PDB entry 8HH8 | electron microscopy, 2.80 A resolution | chains A and D of the 7 polymer chains in the assembly

== Chain A ==
Name: ATP synthase subunit alpha
From: Bacillus sp. PS3
Notes: EC 7.1.2.2
UniProt: A0A0M3VGF9 (A0A0M3VGF9_BACP3); numbering as in UniProt (aligned over 2-502)
Chain sequence (501 residues; numbered 2 to 502; the number before each row is that of its first residue):
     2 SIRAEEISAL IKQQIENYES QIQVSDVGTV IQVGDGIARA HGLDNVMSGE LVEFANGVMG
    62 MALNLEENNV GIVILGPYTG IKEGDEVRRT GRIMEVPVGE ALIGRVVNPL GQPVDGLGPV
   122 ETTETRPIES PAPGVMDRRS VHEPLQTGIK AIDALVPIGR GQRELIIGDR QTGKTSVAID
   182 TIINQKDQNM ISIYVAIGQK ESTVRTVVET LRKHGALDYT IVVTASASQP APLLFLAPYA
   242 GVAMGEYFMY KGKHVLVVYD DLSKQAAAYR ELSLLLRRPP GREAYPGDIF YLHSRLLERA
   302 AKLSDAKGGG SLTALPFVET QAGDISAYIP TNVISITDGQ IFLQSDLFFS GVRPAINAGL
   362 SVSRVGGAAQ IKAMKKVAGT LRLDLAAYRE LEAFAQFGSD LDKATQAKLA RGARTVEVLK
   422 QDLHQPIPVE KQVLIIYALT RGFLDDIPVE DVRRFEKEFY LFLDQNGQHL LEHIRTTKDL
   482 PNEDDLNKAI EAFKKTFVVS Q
Unresolved in the structure: 2-23, 502
Construct notes: conflict Pro132 (Arg in A0A0M3VGF9), Ser193 (Cys in A0A0M3VGF9), Phe463 (Trp in A0A0M3VGF9)
Bound ions: Mg2+: Thr176 (together with ATP)
Residues lining bound ligands: ATP (adenosine-5'-triphosphate): Asp170, Arg171, Gln172, Thr173, Gly174, Lys175, Thr176, Ser177, Glu320, Phe349, Arg354, Pro355, Gln422, Asp423, Leu424

== Chain D ==
Name: ATP synthase subunit beta
From: Bacillus sp. PS3
Notes: EC 7.1.2.2
UniProt: A0A0M4U1P9 (A0A0M4U1P9_BACP3); residue numbers follow UniProt; this construct covers 1-473
Chain sequence (484 residues; each row starts with the number of its first residue; numbers below 1 keep their minus sign (Met-10 is residue -10)):
   -10 MHHHHHHHHH HMTRGRVIQV MGPVVDVKFE NGHLPAIYNA LKIQHKARNE NEVDIDLTLE
    50 VALHLGDDTV RTIAMASTDG LIRGMEVIDT GAPISVPVGE VTLGRVFNVL GEPIDLEGDI
   110 PADARRDPIH RPAPKFEELA TEVEILETGI KVVDLLAPYI KGGKIGLFGG AGVGKTVLIQ
   170 ELIHNIAQEH GGISVFAGVG ERTREGNDLY HEMKDSGVIS KTAMVFGQMN EPPGARMRVA
   230 LTGLTMAEYF RDEQGQDVLL FIDNIFRFTQ AGSEVSALLG RMPSAVGYQP TLATEMGQLQ
   290 ERITSTAKGS ITSIQAIYVP ADDYTDPAPA TTFSHLDATT NLERKLAEMG IYPAVDPLAS
   350 TSRALAPEIV GEEHYQVARK VQQTLQRYKE LQDIIAILGM DELSDEDKLV VHRARRIQFF
   410 LSQNFHVAEQ FTGQPGSYVP VKETVRGFKE ILEGKYDHLP EDAFRLVGRI EEVVEKAKAM
   470 GVEV
Unresolved in the structure: -10 to 0, 472-473
Construct notes: initiating methionine (-10); expression tag (-9 to 0)
Bound ions: Mg2+: Thr165 (together with ADP, phosphate ion)
Residues lining bound ligands: ADP (adenosine-5'-diphosphate): Gly159, Ala160, Gly161, Val162, Gly163, Lys164, Thr165, Val166, Tyr341, Phe414, Ala417, Phe420, Thr421

== Chain A / chain D interface ==
Contacting residue pairs - 69 pairs, chain A then chain D:
  Ile32(A) with Gly55(D)
  Gln33(A) with His53(D); Leu54(D), hydrogen bond (side chain-backbone)
  Val34(A) with Ile26(D), hydrophobic; Leu52(D); His53(D), hydrogen bond (backbone-backbone)
  Gly35(A) with Leu52(D)
  Asp36(A) with Leu52(D); Arg270(D), salt bridge
  Tyr79(A) with Ile26(D), hydrophobic; Tyr27(D), hydrogen bond
  Thr80(A) with Ile26(D)
  Lys83(A) with Leu23(D), hydrogen bond (side chain-backbone); Ala25(D); His53(D)
  Glu84(A) with Leu23(D); His53(D), hydrogen bond (backbone-side chain); Gly55(D); Asp56(D), hydrogen bond (side chain-backbone); Asp57(D)
  Val115(A) with Phe125(D); Glu126(D)
  Asp116(A) with Phe125(D); Glu126(D)
  Gly117(A) with Glu126(D)
  Arg171(A) with Phe322(D); Thr328(D); Thr350(D), hydrogen bond
  Gln172(A) with Thr350(D)
  Lys201(A) with Glu290(D); Ser323(D); His324(D); Asp326(D), salt bridge
  Glu202(A) with Phe125(D); Leu128(D); Glu290(D)
  Ser203(A) with Leu128(D); Thr130(D)
  Arg206(A) with Phe125(D), hydrogen bond (side chain-backbone); Glu126(D), hydrogen bond (side chain-backbone); Leu128(D)
  Thr207(A) with Thr130(D)
  Ala228(A) with Gly286(D); Glu290(D); His324(D)
  Ser229(A) with Glu290(D)
  Lys265(A) with Ser323(D), hydrogen bond
  Arg271(A) with Ala274(D)
  Glu272(A) with Pro279(D); Thr280(D); Thr283(D), hydrogen bond
  Leu275(A) with Met271(D); Pro272(D)
  Arg278(A) with Gly269(D), hydrogen bond (side chain-backbone); Met271(D)
  Arg279(A) with Met271(D)
  Pro281(A) with Met271(D)
  Glu284(A) with Ala274(D)
  Ala285(A) with Ser273(D); Ala274(D)
  Gln322(A) with Thr314(D); Ala319(D)
  Ala323(A) with Thr314(D)
  Asp347(A) with Gln375(D)
  Phe350(A) with Leu347(D)
  Arg354(A) with Arg368(D)
  Gln397(A) with Arg376(D), hydrogen bond; Ile383(D)
  Phe398(A) with Leu387(D), hydrophobic
Interface residues without a listed pair, chain A (42 interface residues in all): Gln200, Val205, Ala232, Leu276, Ser351
Interface residues without a listed pair, chain D (50 interface residues in all): Pro24, Thr58, Ala122, Glu127, Lys153, Gln287, Thr293, Tyr313, Leu325, Arg352, Gln371

== In short ==
The interface between chain A and chain D involves 42 residues on one side and 50 on the other; the contacts
include 13 hydrogen bonds and 2 salt bridges. Polar contacts include Asp36(A)-Arg270(D), Lys201(A)-Asp326(D)
and Gln33(A)-Leu54(D). Bound to chain A: ATP. Chain D binds ADP.
Chain A is ATP synthase subunit alpha and chain D is ATP synthase subunit beta, both from Bacillus sp. PS3;
the structure, F1 domain of FoF1-ATPase from Bacillus PS3,post-hyd,lowATP, was determined by electron
microscopy (same publication as 8HH1, 8HH2, 8HH3, 8HH4, 8HH5, 8HH6 and 5 further entries).
